PDB entry 3AYT | X-ray diffraction, 1.95 A resolution | chain A

[Chain A]
Protein: Putative uncharacterized protein TTHB071
Organism: Thermus thermophilus
UniProtKB: Q53W91 (Q53W91_THET8); numbering as in UniProt (aligned over 1-254)
Sequence (254 residues; numbered 1 to 254; the number before each row is that of its first residue):
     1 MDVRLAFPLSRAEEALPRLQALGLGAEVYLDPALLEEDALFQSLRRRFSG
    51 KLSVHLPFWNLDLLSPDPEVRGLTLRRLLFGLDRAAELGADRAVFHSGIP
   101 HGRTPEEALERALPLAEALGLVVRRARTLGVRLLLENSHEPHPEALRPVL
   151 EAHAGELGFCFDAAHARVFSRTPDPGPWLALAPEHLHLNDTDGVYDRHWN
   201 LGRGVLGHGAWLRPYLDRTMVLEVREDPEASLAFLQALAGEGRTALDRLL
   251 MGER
Disordered / not traced: 241-254
Bound ions: Zn2+ site 1: His55, His96, Glu136; Zn2+ site 2: Glu136, Asp162, His187, Glu223; Zn2+ site 3: His165, His198

[Summary]
The Zn2+ site 1 is built by His55, His96 and Glu136. The Zn2+ site 2 is built by Glu136, Asp162, His187 and
Glu223.
Chain A is Putative uncharacterized protein TTHB071 (Thermus thermophilus); the structure, TTHB071 protein
from Thermus thermophilus HB8, was determined by X-ray diffraction (same publication as 3AYV).
